PDB entry 7WJ3 | X-ray diffraction, 1.56 A resolution | chains A and B of the 3 polymer chains in the assembly

# Chain A
Molecule: MHC class I protein
From: Homo sapiens
UniProt: A0A890UPS4 (A0A890UPS4_HUMAN); residues 0-276 here correspond to UniProt positions 24-300 (UniProt number = residue number + 24)
Amino-acid sequence (277 residues; row label = number of the first residue in the row; numbering starts at 0):
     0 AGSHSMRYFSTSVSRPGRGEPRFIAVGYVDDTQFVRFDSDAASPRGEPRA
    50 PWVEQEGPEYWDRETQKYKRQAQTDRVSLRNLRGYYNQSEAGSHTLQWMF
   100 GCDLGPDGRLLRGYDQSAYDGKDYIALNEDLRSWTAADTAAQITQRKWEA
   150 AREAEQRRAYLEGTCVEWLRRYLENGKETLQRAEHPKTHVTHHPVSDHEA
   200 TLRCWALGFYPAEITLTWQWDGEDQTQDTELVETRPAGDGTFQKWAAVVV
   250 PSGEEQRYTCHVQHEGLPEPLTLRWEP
Not modelled in the structure: 0-1
Differences from the reference sequence: conflict Gly-1 (Cys25 in A0A890UPS4)
Disulfides: Cys-101/Cys-164, Cys-203/Cys-259
What the authors report for this chain:
  - binding site for myristic acid: Ser-9
  - mutagenesis - S9Y: abolished binding to 4-mer lipopeptide
  - mutagenesis - S9Y: unchanged binding to peptide-induced

# Chain B
Molecule: Beta-2-microglobulin
From: Homo sapiens
UniProt: P61769 (B2MG_HUMAN); residues 0-99 here correspond to UniProt positions 20-119 (UniProt number = residue number + 20)
Amino-acid sequence (100 residues; numbered 0 to 99; the number before each row is that of its first residue; numbering starts at 0):
     0 AIQRTPKIQVYSRHPAENGKSNFLNCYVSGFHPSDIEVDLLKNGERIEKV
    50 EHSDLSFSKDWSFYLLYYTEFTPTEKDEYACRVNHVTLSQPKIVKWDRDM
UniProt features mapped onto this chain:
  - modified residue: Gln-2 (Pyrrolidone carboxylic acid)
  - glycosylation: Ile-1 (N-linked (Glc) (glycation) isoleucine), Lys-19 (N-linked (Glc) (glycation) lysine), Lys-41 (N-linked (Glc) (glycation) lysine), Lys-48 (N-linked (Glc) (glycation) lysine), Lys-58 (N-linked (Glc) (glycation) lysine), Lys-91 (N-linked (Glc) (glycation) lysine), Lys-94 (N-linked (Glc) (glycation) lysine)
Disulfides: Cys-25/Cys-80

# How chain A and chain B interact
Pairs across the interface - 56 pairs, chain A then chain B:
  Phe-8(A) with Phe-56(B), hydrophobic
  Ser-9(A) with Phe-56(B)
  Thr-10(A) with Phe-56(B); Phe-62(B)
  Val-12(A) with Ser-33(B)
  Ile-23(A) with Leu-54(B), hydrophobic
  Val-25(A) with Asp-53(B); Leu-54(B); Ser-55(B)
  Tyr-27(A) with Ser-55(B), hydrogen bond; Tyr-63(B), hydrogen bond
  Gln-32(A) with Asp-53(B), hydrogen bond
  Arg-35(A) with Asp-53(B), salt bridge
  Arg-48(A) with His-51(B); Asp-53(B), salt bridge
  Gln-96(A) with His-31(B), hydrogen bond; Phe-56(B); Trp-60(B), hydrogen bond (side chain-backbone); Phe-62(B)
  Trp-97(A) with Phe-56(B)
  Gln-115(A) with Trp-60(B)
  Ser-116(A) with Trp-60(B)
  Ala-117(A) with Trp-60(B)
  Asp-119(A) with Ala-0(B); Ile-1(B)
  Gly-120(A) with Ile-1(B); His-31(B); Trp-60(B)
  Lys-121(A) with Ile-1(B)
  Asp-122(A) with Trp-60(B), hydrogen bond
  Thr-190(A) with Asp-98(B), hydrogen bond
  His-192(A) with Asp-98(B), salt bridge
  Arg-202(A) with Asp-98(B), salt bridge; Met-99(B)
  Trp-204(A) with Asp-98(B), hydrogen bond; Met-99(B)
  Val-231(A) with Gln-8(B)
  Glu-232(A) with Lys-6(B), salt bridge; Gln-8(B), hydrogen bond (backbone-side chain); Ser-28(B)
  Thr-233(A) with Tyr-26(B)
  Arg-234(A) with Gln-8(B), hydrogen bond; Tyr-10(B); Tyr-26(B); Met-99(B), hydrogen bond (side chain-backbone)
  Pro-235(A) with Tyr-10(B), hydrogen bond (backbone-side chain); Asn-24(B); Tyr-26(B)
  Ala-236(A) with Arg-12(B), hydrogen bond (backbone-side chain); Asn-24(B), hydrogen bond (backbone-side chain)
  Gly-237(A) with Arg-12(B), hydrogen bond (backbone-side chain)
  Asp-238(A) with Arg-12(B)
  Gln-242(A) with Tyr-10(B); Ser-11(B); Arg-12(B), hydrogen bond (side chain-backbone)
  Trp-244(A) with Met-99(B), hydrogen bond (side chain-backbone)
Other interface residues (no listed pair), chain A (35 interface residues in all): Thr-94, Met-98
Other interface residues (no listed pair), chain B (27 interface residues in all): His-13, Pro-32, Ser-52, Asp-59, Leu-65

# Summary
35 residues of chain A face 27 of chain B across their interface, with 17 hydrogen bonds and 5 salt bridges.
Among the polar pairs are Arg-35(A)/Asp-53(B), Arg-48(A)/Asp-53(B) and His-192(A)/Asp-98(B). The paper reports
a binding site for myristic acid at Ser-9(A); S9Y of chain A abolishes binding to 4-mer lipopeptide.
Chain A is MHC class I protein and chain B is Beta-2-microglobulin, both from Homo sapiens; the structure,
Crystal structure of HLA-C*1402 complexed with 4-mer lipopeptide, was determined by X-ray diffraction (same
publication as 7WJ2, 7WT3, 7WT4 and 7WT5).
